Entry 8E5K (electron microscopy, 4.20 A resolution (low resolution: residue-level contacts below are approximate; hydrogen-bond / salt-bridge calls are withheld)); this record covers chains 5 and F of the 9 polymer chains in the assembly.

Chain 5:
Molecule: Nt DNA
Sequence (60 nucleotides; numbered 63 to 122; the number before each row is that of its first residue):
    63 AACTAATCATCTACACACTGACGACCGTCATGATCATATTATTTTTTACG
   113 CCAGACAGGG
Unresolved in the structure: 63-85, 104-107

Chain F:
Molecule: Transcription termination/antitermination protein NusG
Organism: Escherichia coli
Reference sequence: U9XYQ6 (U9XYQ6_ECOLX); residue numbers follow UniProt; this construct covers 1-181
Sequence (181 residues; row label = number of the first residue in the row):
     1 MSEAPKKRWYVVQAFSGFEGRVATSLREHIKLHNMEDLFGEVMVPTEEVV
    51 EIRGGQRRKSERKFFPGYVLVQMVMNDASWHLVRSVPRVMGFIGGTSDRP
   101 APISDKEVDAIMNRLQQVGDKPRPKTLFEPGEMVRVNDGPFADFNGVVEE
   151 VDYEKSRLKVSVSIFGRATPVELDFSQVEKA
Unresolved in the structure: 1-5, 49-62, 181

Interface between chain 5 and chain F:
Pairs across the interface (6; chain 5 residue first):
  DA100(5) with Ser16(F); Pro66(F); Gly67(F)
  DT101(5) with Met90(F)
  DT102(5) with Phe15(F); Met90(F)
Also at the interface, not in a pair above, chain 5 (4 interface residues in all): DT99
Also at the interface, not in a pair above, chain F (6 interface residues in all): Gln13

Overview:
4 residues of chain 5 and 6 residues of chain F are in contact.
Here chain 5 is Nt DNA and chain F is Transcription termination/antitermination protein NusG (Escherichia
coli). Entry 8E5K (Escherichia coli Rho-dependent transcription pre-termination complex containing 21 nt long
RNA spacer, Mg-ADP-BeF3, and NusG; TEC ...) was determined by electron microscopy, deposited together with
8E3F, 8E3H, 8E5L, 8E5O, 8E5P, 8E6W and 3 further entries.
